3ORC - chains S and A of the 3 polymer chains in the assembly; structure by X-ray diffraction, 3.00 A resolution.

Chain S:
Molecule: 8-nt DNA strand
Sequence (8 nucleotides; each row starts with the number of its first residue):
     1 TATCGATA

Chain A:
Molecule: Protein (cro repressor)
From: Enterobacteria phage lambda
Notes: engineered mutation(s): INSERTION (K56-DGEVK)
UniProt: P03040 (RCRO_LAMBD); aligned to UniProt positions 2-66 over residues 2-66 (the alignment contains insertions or deletions, so no single offset holds)
Amino-acid sequence (65 residues; each row starts with the number of its first residue):
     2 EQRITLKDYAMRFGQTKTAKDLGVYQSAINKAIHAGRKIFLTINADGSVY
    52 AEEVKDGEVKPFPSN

Interface between chain S and chain A:
Pairs across the interface - 12 pairs, chain S then chain A:
  DT3(S) with Lys56(A), phosphate contact
  DC4(S) with Arg38(A), hydrogen bond to the phosphate; Lys56(A), salt bridge to the phosphate; Asn66(A), base contact
  DG5(S) with Ala29(A), sugar contact; Arg38(A), salt bridge to the phosphate; Pro64(A), sugar contact; Asn66(A), hydrogen bond to the sugar
  DA6(S) with Val25(A), phosphate contact; Tyr26(A), hydrogen bond to the phosphate; Ala29(A), phosphate contact
  DT7(S) with Tyr26(A), phosphate contact
Other interface residues (no listed pair), chain A (11 interface residues in all): Gly24, Glu54, Phe63, Ser65

In short:
5 residues of chain S and 11 residues of chain A are in contact; the contacts include 3 hydrogen bonds and 2
salt bridges. Polar pairs include DG5(S)-Asn66(A), DC4(S)-Arg38(A) and DA6(S)-Tyr26(A).
Chain S is an 8-nt DNA strand and chain A is Protein (cro repressor) (Enterobacteria phage lambda); the
structure, Crystal structure of an engineered cro monomer bound nonspecifically to DNA, was determined by
X-ray diffraction.
